Entry 3MOH (X-ray diffraction, 2.10 A resolution); this record covers chain A.

== Chain A ==
Molecule: Phosphoenolpyruvate carboxykinase, cytosolic [GTP]
Source organism: Rattus norvegicus
Notes: EC 4.1.1.32
UniProt: P07379 (PCKGC_RAT); residues 1-622 here = UniProt positions 1-622
Chain sequence (624 residues; numbered -1 to 622; the number before each row is that of its first residue; numbers below 1 keep their minus sign (Gly-1 is residue -1)):
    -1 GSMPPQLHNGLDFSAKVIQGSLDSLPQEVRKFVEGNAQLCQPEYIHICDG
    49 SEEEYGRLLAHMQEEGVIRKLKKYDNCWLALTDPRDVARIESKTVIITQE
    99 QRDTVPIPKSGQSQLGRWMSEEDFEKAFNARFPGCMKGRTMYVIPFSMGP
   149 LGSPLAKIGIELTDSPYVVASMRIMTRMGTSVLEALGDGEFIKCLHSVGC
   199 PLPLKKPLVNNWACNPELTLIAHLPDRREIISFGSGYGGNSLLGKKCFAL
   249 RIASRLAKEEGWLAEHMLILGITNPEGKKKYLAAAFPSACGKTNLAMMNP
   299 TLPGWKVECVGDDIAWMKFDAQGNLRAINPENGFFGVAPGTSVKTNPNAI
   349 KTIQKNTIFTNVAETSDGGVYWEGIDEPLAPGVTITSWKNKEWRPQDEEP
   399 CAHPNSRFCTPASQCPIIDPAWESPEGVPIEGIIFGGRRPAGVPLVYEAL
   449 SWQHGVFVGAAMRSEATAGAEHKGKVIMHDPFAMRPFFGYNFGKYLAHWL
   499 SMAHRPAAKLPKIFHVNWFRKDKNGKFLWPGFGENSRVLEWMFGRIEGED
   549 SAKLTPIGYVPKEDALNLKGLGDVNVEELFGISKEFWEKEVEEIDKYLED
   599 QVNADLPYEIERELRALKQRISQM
Unresolved in the structure: -1 to 11, 466-472
Sequence notes: expression tag (-1 to 0); engineered mutation Gly467 (Ala in P07379)
Metal / ion sites: Na+: Leu79, Asn208; Mn2+ site 1: Lys244, His264, Asp311 (together with 2-phosphoglycolic acid); Mn2+ site 2: Thr291 (together with GDP)
Residues lining bound ligands:
  - GDP (guanosine-5'-diphosphate): Pro285, Ser286, Ala287, Cys288, Gly289, Lys290, Thr291, Asn292, Val335, Gly338, Thr343, Arg436, Trp516, Phe517, Phe525, Pro528, Gly529, Phe530, Asn533
  - 2-phosphoglycolic acid (PGA): Arg87, Gly236, Gly237, Lys243, Lys244, His264, Ser286, Asp311, Phe333, Val335, Arg405
Curated features (UniProtKB/Swiss-Prot):
  - region: Gly457 to Gly487 (Omega-loop)
  - active site: Cys288
  - binding site (substrate): Arg87, Tyr235 to Gly237, Ser286, Asn403 to Arg405
  - binding site (Mn(2+)): Lys244, His264, Asp311
  - binding site (GTP): Ala287 to Asn292, Arg405, Arg436, Phe530 to Asn533
  - modified residue: Ser19 (Phosphoserine), Lys70 (N6-acetyllysine), Lys71 (N6-acetyllysine), Ser90 (Phosphoserine), Lys91 (N6-acetyllysine), Ser118 (Phosphoserine), Thr178 (Phosphothreonine), Ser286 (Phosphoserine), Lys473 (N6-acetyllysine), Lys521 (N6-acetyllysine), Lys524 (N6-acetyllysine), Lys594 (N6-acetyllysine)
  - mutagenesis: Glu89 (E89A/D/Q: Abolished phosphoenolpyruvate carboxykinase activity; decreased affinity for oxaloacetate), Ser90 (S90A: Decreased phosphorylation and increased acetylation levels), Lys91 (K91Q: 3-fold decrease of affinity for phosphoenolpyruvate), His477 (H477R: Destabilization of the closed state of the omega-loop, resulting in decreased capture rates for the weaker binding substrates associated with catalysis in the phosphoenolpyruvate to ...)

== Summary ==
Chain A binds GDP and 2-phosphoglycolic acid. The Na+ site is built by Leu79 and Asn208. Lys244, His264 and
Asp311 coordinate Mn2+ site 1. From UniProt: active-site residue Cys288, 8 substrate-binding residues, 3
Mn2+-binding residues and 12 GTP-binding residues.
Chain A is Phosphoenolpyruvate carboxykinase, cytosolic [GTP] (Rattus norvegicus); the structure, The
structure of rat cytosolic PEPCK mutant A467G in complex with phosphoglycolate and GDP, was determined by
X-ray diffraction, deposited together with 3MOE and 3MOF.
